PDB entry 5VHH | electron microscopy, 6.10 A resolution (low resolution: residue-level contacts below are approximate; hydrogen-bond / salt-bridge calls are withheld) | chains D and U of the 19 polymer chains in the assembly

# Chain D
Protein: 26S proteasome regulatory subunit 6B
Source organism: Homo sapiens
UniProtKB: P43686 (PRS6B_HUMAN); residues 39-406 here = UniProt positions 39-406
Sequence (368 residues; numbered 39 to 406; the number before each row is that of its first residue):
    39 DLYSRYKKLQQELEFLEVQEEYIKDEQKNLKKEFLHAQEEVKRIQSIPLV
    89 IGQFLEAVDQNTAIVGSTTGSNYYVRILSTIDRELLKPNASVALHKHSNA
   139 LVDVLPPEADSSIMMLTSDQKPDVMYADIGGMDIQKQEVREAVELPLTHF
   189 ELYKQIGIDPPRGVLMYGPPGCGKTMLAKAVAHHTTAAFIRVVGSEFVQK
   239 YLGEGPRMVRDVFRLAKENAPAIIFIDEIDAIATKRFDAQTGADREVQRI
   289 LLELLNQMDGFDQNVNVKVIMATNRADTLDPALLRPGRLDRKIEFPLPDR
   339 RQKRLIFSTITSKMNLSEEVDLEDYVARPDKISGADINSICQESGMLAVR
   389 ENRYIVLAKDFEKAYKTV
Not modelled in the structure: 146-169
UniProt features mapped onto this chain:
  - binding site (ATP): G206 to T213
  - modified residue (N6-acetyllysine): K397, K401

# Chain U
Protein: 26S proteasome non-ATPase regulatory subunit 1
Source organism: Homo sapiens
UniProtKB: Q99460 (PSMD1_HUMAN); residues 1-935 here = UniProt positions 1-935
Sequence (935 residues; numbered 1 to 935; the number before each row is that of its first residue):
     1 MITSAAGIISLLDEDEPQLKEFALHKLNAVVNDFWAEISESVDKIEVLYE
    51 DEGFRSRQFAALVASKVFYHLGAFEESLNYALGAGDLFNVNDNSEYVETI
   101 IAKCIDHYTKQCVENADLPEGEKKPIDQRLEGIVNKMFQRCLDDHKYKQA
   151 IGIALETRRLDVFEKTILESNDVPGMLAYSLKLCMSLMQNKQFRNKVLRV
   201 LVKIYMNLEKPDFINVCQCLIFLDDPQAVSDILEKLVKEDNLLMAYQICF
   251 DLYESASQQFLSSVIQNLRTVGTPIASVPGSTNTGTVPGSEKDSDSMETE
   301 EKTSSAFVGKTPEASPEPKDQTLKMIKILSGEMAIELHLQFLIRNNNTDL
   351 MILKNTKDAVRNSVCHTATVIANSFMHCGTTSDQFLRDNLEWLARATNWA
   401 KFTATASLGVIHKGHEKEALQLMATYLPKDTSPGSAYQEGGGLYALGLIH
   451 ANHGGDIIDYLLNQLKNASNDIVRHGGSLGLGLAAMGTARQDVYDLLKTN
   501 LYQDDAVTGEAAGLALGLVMLGSKNAQAIEDMVGYAQETQHEKILRGLAV
   551 GIALVMYGRMEEADALIESLCRDKDPILRRSGMYTVAMAYCGSGNNKAIR
   601 RLLHVAVSDVNDDVRRAAVESLGFILFRTPEQCPSVVSLLSESYNPHVRY
   651 GAAMALGICCAGTGNKEAINLLEPMTNDPVNYVRQGALIASALIMIQQTE
   701 ITCPKVNQFRQLYSKVINDKHDDVMAKFGAILAQGILDAGGHNVTISLQS
   751 RTGHTHMPSVVGVLVFTQFWFWFPLSHFLSLAYTPTCVIGLNKDLKMPKV
   801 QYKSNCKPSTFAYPAPLEVPKEKEKEKVSTAVLSITAKAKKKEKEKEKKE
   851 EEKMEVDEAEKKEEKEKKKEPEPNFQLLDNPARVMPAQLKVLTMPETCRY
   901 QPFKPLSIGGIIILKDTSEDIEELVEPVAAHGPKI
Not modelled in the structure: 275-316, 821-833, 845-879
UniProt features mapped onto this chain:
  - modified residue: M1 (N-acetylmethionine), T273 (Phosphothreonine), S290 (Phosphoserine), K310 (N6-acetyllysine), T311 (Phosphothreonine), S315 (Phosphoserine), K720 (N6-acetyllysine), T830 (Phosphothreonine), S834 (Phosphoserine)

# Interface between chain D and chain U
Contacting residue pairs (36; chain D residue first):
  D39(D) - Y179(U)
  L40(D) - K148(U)
  Y41(D) - K148(U)
  Y41(D) - G152(U)
  Y41(D) - I153(U)
  Y41(D) - E156(U)
  S42(D) - Y179(U)
  S42(D) - L183(U)
  Y44(D) - E156(U)
  K45(D) - L155(U)
  K45(D) - E156(U)
  K45(D) - R158(U)
  K45(D) - L187(U)
  K46(D) - S186(U)
  Q49(D) - S186(U)
  Q49(D) - S593(U)
  E52(D) - M188(U)
  E52(D) - N596(U)
  F53(D) - L626(U)
  F53(D) - Q632(U)
  F53(D) - V636(U)
  E55(D) - R600(U)
  V56(D) - N596(U)
  V56(D) - I599(U)
  V56(D) - R600(U)
  Q57(D) - V636(U)
  E59(D) - R600(U)
  Y60(D) - L603(U)
  Y60(D) - L640(U)
  D63(D) - H604(U)
  E64(D) - V607(U)
  E64(D) - L639(U)
  N67(D) - V607(U)
  N67(D) - S608(U)
  L68(D) - V607(U)
  E71(D) - Y644(U)
Other interface residues (no listed pair), chain D (22 interface residues in all): I61, A75
Other interface residues (no listed pair), chain U (28 interface residues in all): Q149, K182, R615

# Overview
22 residues of chain D face 28 of chain U across their interface. From UniProt: 8 ATP-binding residues on
chain D.
Chain D is 26S proteasome regulatory subunit 6B and chain U is 26S proteasome non-ATPase regulatory subunit 1,
both from Homo sapiens; the structure, Conformational Landscape of the p28-Bound Human Proteasome Regulatory
Particle, was determined by electron microscopy together with 5VGZ, 5VHF, 5VHI, 5VHJ, 5VHM, 5VHN and 5 further
entries from the same study.
